Entry 9KMG (electron microscopy, 3.10 A resolution); this record covers chains a and b of the 14 polymer chains in the assembly.

Chain a (and b):
Molecule: Decoration protein
From: Escherichia phage FCWL1
Notes: chain b of this document is another copy of the same molecule, construct and numbering; everything in this record applies to it too
UniProtKB: A0AAX4MUC4 (A0AAX4MUC4_9CAUD); numbering as in UniProt (aligned over 1-158)
Amino-acid sequence (158 residues; numbered 1 to 158; the number before each row is that of its first residue):
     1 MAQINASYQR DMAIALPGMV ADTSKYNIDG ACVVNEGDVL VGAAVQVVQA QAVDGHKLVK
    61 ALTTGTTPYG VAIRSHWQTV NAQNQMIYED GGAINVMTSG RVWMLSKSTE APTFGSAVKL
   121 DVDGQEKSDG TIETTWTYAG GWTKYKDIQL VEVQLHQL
Unresolved in the structure: 1-10, 129-134 (chain b: 1-2)

Chain a / chain b interface:
Residue-residue contacts (15; chain a residue first):
  Ile14(a) - Val53(b)
  Ser24(a) - Asn27(b)
  Lys25(a) - Lys25(b)
  Lys25(a) - Tyr26(b)
  Lys25(a) - Asn27(b)
  Lys25(a) - Ser99(b)  hydrogen bond
  Arg101(a) - Tyr69(b)
  Arg101(a) - Gln157(b)
  Gly140(a) - Gln51(b)
  Gly140(a) - Ala52(b)
  Gly141(a) - Ala52(b)
  Trp142(a) - Ala52(b)  hydrogen bond (backbone-backbone)
  Thr143(a) - Ala52(b)
  His156(a) - Gln157(b)
  His156(a) - Leu158(b)
Interface residues without a listed pair, chain a (14 interface residues in all): Phe114, Gly115, Thr137, Ala139, Gln154
Interface residues without a listed pair, chain b (14 interface residues in all): Asp29, Val47, Ala50, Lys57

Summary:
Chain a and chain b each contribute 14 residues to their interface, with 2 hydrogen bonds. Polar pairs include
Lys25(a)-Ser99(b) and Trp142(a)-Ala52(b).
Both chains are Decoration protein (Escherichia phage FCWL1). Entry 9KMG (Cryo-EM Structure of Bacteriophage
FCWL1 Capsid) was determined by electron microscopy together with 9JLF and 9KMH from the same study.
